PDB entry 6X73 | X-ray diffraction, 2.05 A resolution | chains T and A of the 3 polymer chains in the assembly

[Chain T]
Molecule: 17-nt DNA strand
Sequence (17 nucleotides; numbered 1 to 17; the number before each row is that of its first residue):
     1 CATCGCTACC ACACCCC

[Chain A]
Molecule: DNA repair protein REV1
Source organism: Saccharomyces cerevisiae
Notes: EC 2.7.7.-
UniProt: P12689 (REV1_YEAST); residues 305-746 here = UniProt positions 305-746
Chain sequence (442 residues; numbered 305 to 746; the number before each row is that of its first residue):
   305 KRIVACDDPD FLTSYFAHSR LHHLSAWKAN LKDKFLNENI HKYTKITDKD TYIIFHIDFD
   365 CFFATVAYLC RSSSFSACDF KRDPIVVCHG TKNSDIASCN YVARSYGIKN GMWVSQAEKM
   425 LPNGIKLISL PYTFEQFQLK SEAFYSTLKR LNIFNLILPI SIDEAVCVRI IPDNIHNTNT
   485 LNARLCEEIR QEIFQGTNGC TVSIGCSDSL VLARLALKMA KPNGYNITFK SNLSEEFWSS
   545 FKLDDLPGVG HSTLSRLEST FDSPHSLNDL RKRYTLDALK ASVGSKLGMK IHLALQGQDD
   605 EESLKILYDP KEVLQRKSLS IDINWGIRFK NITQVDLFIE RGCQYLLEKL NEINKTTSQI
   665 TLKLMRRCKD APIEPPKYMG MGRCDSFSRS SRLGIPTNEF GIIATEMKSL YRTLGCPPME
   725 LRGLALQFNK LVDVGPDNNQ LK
Not modelled in the structure: 305-306, 746
Curated features (UniProtKB/Swiss-Prot):
  - region (Interaction with target DNA): Tyr319 to Ser329, Thr395 to Asn397, Gly554 to Thr557, Arg620 to Asn628
  - binding site (dCTP): Arg324, Asp362 to Phe366, Ser402 to Arg408, Asn414, Asp467
  - binding site (Mg(2+)): Asp362, Phe363, Asp467, Glu468
  - site (Interaction with target DNA): Lys681, Ser692, Ser694
  - mutagenesis: Asp467 to Glu468 (Loss of dCTP transferase activity)
Bound ions: Mg2+: Asp548, Val553 (shared with 1 residue of chain P)

[How chain T and chain A interact]
Pairs across the interface - 62 pairs, chain T then chain A:
  DA2(T) - Ile307(A)  base contact
  DA2(T) - His393(A)  phosphate contact
  DA2(T) - Gly394(A)  phosphate contact
  DA2(T) - Thr395(A)  phosphate contact
  DA2(T) - Tyr682(A)  base contact
  DT3(T) - His393(A)  base contact
  DT3(T) - Gly394(A)  hydrogen bond to the base
  DT3(T) - Thr395(A)  hydrogen bond to the phosphate
  DT3(T) - Lys396(A)  hydrogen bond to the phosphate
  DT3(T) - Asn397(A)  hydrogen bond to the phosphate
  DT3(T) - Ser398(A)  phosphate contact
  DT3(T) - Trp629(A)  sugar contact
  DT3(T) - Lys681(A)  hydrogen bond to the phosphate
  DT3(T) - Tyr682(A)  sugar contact
  DC4(T) - Tyr319(A)  base contact
  DC4(T) - His322(A)  stacking on the base
  DC4(T) - Ser323(A)  hydrogen bond to the phosphate
  DC4(T) - His393(A)  phosphate contact
  DC4(T) - Ser398(A)  hydrogen bond to the phosphate
  DC4(T) - Asp399(A)  hydrogen bond to the phosphate
  DC4(T) - Trp629(A)  base contact
  DC4(T) - Lys681(A)  salt bridge to the phosphate
  DG5(T) - Tyr319(A)  sugar contact
  DG5(T) - Ser323(A)  hydrogen bond to the phosphate
  DG5(T) - Arg324(A)  salt bridge to the phosphate
  DG5(T) - Leu325(A)  hydrogen bond to the phosphate
  DG5(T) - Trp417(A)  base contact
  DG5(T) - Asn628(A)  base contact
  DG5(T) - Lys681(A)  base contact
  DG5(T) - Gly684(A)  base contact
  DG5(T) - Met685(A)  hydrogen bond to the base
  DG5(T) - Gly686(A)  hydrogen bond to the base
  DC6(T) - Tyr319(A)  hydrogen bond to the phosphate
  DC6(T) - Phe320(A)  phosphate contact
  DC6(T) - Ser323(A)  sugar contact
  DC6(T) - Leu325(A)  sugar contact
  DC6(T) - His326(A)  hydrogen bond to the sugar
  DC6(T) - Ser329(A)  hydrogen bond to the base
  DC6(T) - Asp626(A)  sugar contact
  DC6(T) - Ile627(A)  phosphate contact
  DC6(T) - Asn628(A)  hydrogen bond to the phosphate
  DC6(T) - Trp629(A)  phosphate contact
  DT7(T) - Phe320(A)  phosphate contact
  DT7(T) - His326(A)  salt bridge to the phosphate
  DT7(T) - Ser329(A)  hydrogen bond to the sugar
  DT7(T) - Ser624(A)  sugar contact
  DT7(T) - Ile625(A)  phosphate contact
  DT7(T) - Asp626(A)  hydrogen bond to the phosphate
  DA8(T) - Arg620(A)  salt bridge to the phosphate
  DA8(T) - Ser622(A)  phosphate contact
  DA8(T) - Leu623(A)  phosphate contact
  DA8(T) - Ser624(A)  hydrogen bond to the phosphate
  DC9(T) - Gln619(A)  phosphate contact
  DC9(T) - Arg620(A)  phosphate contact
  DC9(T) - Lys621(A)  hydrogen bond to the phosphate
  DC9(T) - Ser622(A)  hydrogen bond to the phosphate
  DC10(T) - Glu606(A)  sugar contact
  DA11(T) - Lys590(A)  salt bridge to the phosphate
  DA11(T) - Glu606(A)  phosphate contact
  DC12(T) - Gly588(A)  phosphate contact
  DC12(T) - Ser589(A)  hydrogen bond to the phosphate
  DC12(T) - Lys590(A)  hydrogen bond to the phosphate
Also at the interface, not in a pair above, chain A (39 interface residues in all): Ser318, Leu591

[Overview]
11 residues of chain T and 39 residues of chain A are in contact; the contacts include 23 hydrogen bonds, 5
salt bridges and 1 aromatic stacking contact. Polar pairs include DT3(T)-Gly394(A), DG5(T)-Met685(A) and
DG5(T)-Gly686(A).
Here chain T is a 17-nt DNA strand and chain A is DNA repair protein REV1 (Saccharomyces cerevisiae). Entry
6X73 (Rev1 Mg2+-facilitated Product Complex with one monophosphate) was determined by X-ray diffraction,
deposited together with 6X6Z, 6X70, 6X71, 6X72, 6X74, 6X75, 6X76 and 6X77.
